5HRI - chains A and C of the 4 polymer chains in the assembly; structure by X-ray diffraction, 2.20 A resolution.

# Chain A
Name: DNA polymerase beta-like protein
Organism: African swine fever virus
Reference sequence: A0A0A1E3N6 (A0A0A1E3N6_ASF); numbering as in UniProt (aligned over 1-174)
Amino-acid sequence (178 residues; numbered -3 to 174; the number before each row is that of its first residue; numbers below 1 keep their minus sign (Ser-3 is residue -3)):
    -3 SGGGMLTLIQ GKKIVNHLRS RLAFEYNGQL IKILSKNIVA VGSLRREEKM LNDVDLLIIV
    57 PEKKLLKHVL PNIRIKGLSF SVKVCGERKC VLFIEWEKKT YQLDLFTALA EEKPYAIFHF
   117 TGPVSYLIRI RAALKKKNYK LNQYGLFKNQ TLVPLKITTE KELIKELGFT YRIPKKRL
Disordered / not traced: -3 to -1
Construct notes: expression tag (-3 to 0)
Metal / ion sites: Mn2+ site 1: Asp49, Asp51 (together with 2'-deoxyguanosine-5'-triphosphate); Mn2+ site 2: Asp51, Asp100 (together with 2'-deoxyguanosine-5'-triphosphate)
Ligand contacts: 2'-deoxyguanosine-5'-triphosphate (DGT): Gly38, Ser39, Arg42, Met46, Leu47, Asn48, Asp49, Asp51, Asp100, His115, Phe116, Thr117, Gly118, Pro119, Val120, Leu123, Arg127

# Chain C
Molecule: 18-nt DNA strand
Sequence (18 nucleotides; each row starts with the number of its first residue):
     1 CGTTCTATCT GTACTCAC

# How chain A and chain C interact
Contacting residue pairs (26; chain A residue first):
  Val80(A) with DA13(C), phosphate contact; DC14(C), sugar contact
  Cys81(A) with DA13(C), phosphate contact; DC14(C), hydrogen bond to the phosphate
  Gly82(A) with DA13(C), phosphate contact
  Glu83(A) with DA13(C), hydrogen bond to the phosphate
  Arg84(A) with DT12(C), phosphate contact; DA13(C), hydrogen bond to the phosphate
  Lys85(A) with DT12(C), phosphate contact; DA13(C), hydrogen bond to the phosphate
  Ile124(A) with DT8(C), sugar contact; DC9(C), sugar contact
  Arg127(A) with DC9(C), hydrogen bond to the base; DT10(C), hydrogen bond to the sugar
  Ala128(A) with DT8(C), base contact; DC9(C), sugar contact
  Lys131(A) with DC9(C), salt bridge to the phosphate; DT10(C), salt bridge to the phosphate
  Lys136(A) with DT10(C), phosphate contact; DG11(C), salt bridge to the phosphate
  Leu137(A) with DT10(C), sugar contact
  Asn138(A) with DT10(C), phosphate contact; DG11(C), hydrogen bond to the phosphate
  Gln139(A) with DG11(C), sugar contact
  Tyr140(A) with DG11(C), phosphate contact; DT12(C), hydrogen bond to the phosphate
Other interface residues (no listed pair), chain A (19 interface residues in all): Val120, Leu123, Arg125, Tyr135

# Overview
19 residues of chain A face 7 of chain C across their interface, with 8 hydrogen bonds and 3 salt bridges.
Among the polar pairs are Arg127(A)-DC9(C), Arg127(A)-DT10(C) and Cys81(A)-DC14(C). Chain A binds
2'-deoxyguanosine-5'-triphosphate. Asp49(A) and Asp51(A) coordinate Mn2+ site 1.
Here chain A is DNA polymerase beta-like protein (African swine fever virus) and chain C is an 18-nt DNA
strand. Entry 5HRI (The crystal structure of AsfvPolX:DNA1 binary complex) was determined by X-ray
diffraction.
